Entry 3HZT (X-ray diffraction, 2.00 A resolution); this record covers chain A.

== Chain A ==
Protein: Calcium-dependent protein kinase 3
Source organism: Toxoplasma gondii
Notes: EC 2.7.11.17
UniProtKB: B6KR85 (B6KR85_TOXGO); numbering as in UniProt (aligned over 72-537)
Chain sequence (467 residues; numbered 71 to 537; the number before each row is that of its first residue):
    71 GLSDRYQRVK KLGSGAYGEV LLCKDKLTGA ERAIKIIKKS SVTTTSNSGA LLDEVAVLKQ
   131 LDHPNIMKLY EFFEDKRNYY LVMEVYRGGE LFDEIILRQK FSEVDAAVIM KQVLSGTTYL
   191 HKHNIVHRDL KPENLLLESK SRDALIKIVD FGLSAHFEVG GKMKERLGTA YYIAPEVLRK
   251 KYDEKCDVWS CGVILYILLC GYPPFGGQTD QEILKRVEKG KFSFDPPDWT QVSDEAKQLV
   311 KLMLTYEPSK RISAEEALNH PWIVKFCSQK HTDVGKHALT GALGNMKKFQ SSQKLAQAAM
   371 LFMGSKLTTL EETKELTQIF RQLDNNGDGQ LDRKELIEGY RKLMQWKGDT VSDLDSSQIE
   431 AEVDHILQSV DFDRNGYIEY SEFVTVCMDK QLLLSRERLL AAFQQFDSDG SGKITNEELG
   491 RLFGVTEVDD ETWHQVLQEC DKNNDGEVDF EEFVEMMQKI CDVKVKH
Disordered / not traced: 71-72, 230-237, 340-343, 417-425, 443, 498-515, 534-537
Sequence notes: expression tag (71)
Ion coordination: Mg2+: Asp394, Asn396, Asp398, Gln400, Tyr447
Small-molecule neighbours: J60 (5-[(E)-(5-chloro-2-oxo-1,2-dihydro-3H-indol-3-ylidene)methyl]-N-[2-(diethylamino)ethyl]-2,4-dimethyl-1H-pyrrole-3-carboxamide): Lys81, Leu82, Gly83, Val90, Ala103, Lys105, Met137, Met153, Glu154, Val155, Tyr156, Leu206, Val219, Asp220, Leu371, Arg468

== In short ==
Ligands of chain A: compound J60. Asp394, Asn396, Asp398, Gln400 and Tyr447 form the Mg2+ site.
Chain A is Calcium-dependent protein kinase 3 (Toxoplasma gondii); the structure, Crystal structure of
Toxoplasma gondii CDPK3, TGME49_105860, was determined by X-ray diffraction (same publication as 3KU2, 3IGO
and 3HX4).
